6JJZ - chains A and C; structure by X-ray diffraction, 1.65 A resolution.

Chain A:
Protein: Membrane-associated guanylate kinase, WW and PDZ domain-containing protein 2
Organism: Mus musculus
UniProtKB: Q9WVQ1 (MAGI2_MOUSE); residue numbers follow UniProt; this construct covers 295-390
Chain sequence (102 residues; each row starts with the number of its first residue):
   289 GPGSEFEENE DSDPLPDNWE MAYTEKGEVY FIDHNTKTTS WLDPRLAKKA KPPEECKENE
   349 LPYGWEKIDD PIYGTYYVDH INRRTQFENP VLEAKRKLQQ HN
Disordered / not traced: 289-299, 388-390
Sequence notes: expression tag (289-294)
Swiss-Prot annotation at these positions:
  - modified residue: Y361 (Phosphotyrosine)
Reported in the primary citation:
  - mutagenesis - L330D (57 fold): decreased binding to Dendrin PY23

Chain C:
Protein: Peptide from Dendrin
Organism: Mus musculus
UniProtKB: Q80TS7 (DEND_MOUSE); numbering as in UniProt (aligned over 222-235)
Chain sequence (18 residues; each row starts with the number of its first residue):
   218 GPGSDRPPPY VAPPSYEG
Disordered / not traced: 218-221, 235
Sequence notes: expression tag (218-221)

How chain A and chain C interact:
Residue-residue contacts (30; chain A residue first):
  T312(A) - P231(C)
  Y318(A) - P230(C)  hydrophobic
  Y318(A) - P231(C)  hydrophobic
  I320(A) - Y233(C)  hydrophobic
  D321(A) - Y233(C)
  H322(A) - Y233(C)  hydrogen bond
  K325(A) - Y233(C)
  T326(A) - Y233(C)
  T327(A) - P230(C)
  T327(A) - P231(C)  hydrogen bond (side chain-backbone)
  T327(A) - Y233(C)
  S328(A) - P230(C)
  W329(A) - Y227(C)
  W329(A) - V228(C)  hydrogen bond (side chain-backbone)
  W329(A) - A229(C)
  W329(A) - P230(C)
  Y364(A) - P224(C)  hydrophobic
  Y364(A) - P225(C)
  V366(A) - Y227(C)  hydrophobic
  D367(A) - Y227(C)
  H368(A) - Y227(C)  hydrogen bond
  R371(A) - Y227(C)
  R371(A) - A229(C)
  R371(A) - P230(C)
  T373(A) - P224(C)
  T373(A) - P225(C)  hydrogen bond (side chain-backbone)
  T373(A) - Y227(C)
  Q374(A) - P224(C)
  F375(A) - R223(C)
  F375(A) - P224(C)
Also at the interface, not in a pair above, chain A (20 interface residues in all): Y361, R372
Also at the interface, not in a pair above, chain C (12 interface residues in all): D222, P226, S232

Overview:
The interface between chain A and chain C involves 20 residues on one side and 12 on the other; the contacts
include 5 hydrogen bonds. Among the polar pairs are H322(A)-Y233(C), T327(A)-P231(C) and W329(A)-V228(C). The
paper reports that L330D of chain A reduces binding to Dendrin PY23.
Chain A is Membrane-associated guanylate kinase, WW and PDZ domain-containing protein 2 and chain C is Peptide
from Dendrin, both from Mus musculus; the structure, Crystal Structure of MAGI2 and Dendrin complex, was
determined by X-ray diffraction together with 6J68, 6JJW, 6JJX and 6JJY from the same study.
